Entry 9D6E (electron microscopy, 3.09 A resolution); this record covers chains A and P of the 18 polymer chains in the assembly.

Chain A (and P):
Protein: Gag polyprotein
Organism: Human immunodeficiency virus type 1 (NEW YORK-5 ISOLATE)
Notes: fragment: CA-SP1 domains; chain P of this document is another copy of the same molecule, construct and numbering; everything in this record applies to it too
Reference sequence: P12493 (GAG_HV1N5); residues 11-239 here correspond to UniProt positions 143-371 (UniProt number = residue number + 132)
Sequence (229 residues; each row starts with the number of its first residue):
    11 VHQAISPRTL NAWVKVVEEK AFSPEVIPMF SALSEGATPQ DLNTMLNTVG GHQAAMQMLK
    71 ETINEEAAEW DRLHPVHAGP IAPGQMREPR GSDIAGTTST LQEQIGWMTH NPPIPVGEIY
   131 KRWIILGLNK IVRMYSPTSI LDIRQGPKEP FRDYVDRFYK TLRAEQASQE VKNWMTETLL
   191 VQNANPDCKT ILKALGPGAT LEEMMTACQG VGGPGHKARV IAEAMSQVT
Unresolved in the structure: 11
Sequence notes: engineered mutation Ile231 (Leu363 in P12493)
Swiss-Prot annotation at these positions:
  - region: Asn57 to Gln95 (Interaction with human PPIA/CYPA and NUP153), Pro85 to Pro93 (PPIA/CYPA-binding loop)
  - modified residue: Ser16 (Phosphoserine)
What the authors report for this chain:
  - binding site for Bevirimat: Lys227, Ile231
  - conformationally variable residues (side-chain flip): Lys227
  - binding site for inositol hexakisphosphate: Lys158, Lys227

How chain A and chain P interact:
Residue-residue contacts (36; chain A residue first):
  Glu79(A) - Asn57(P)  hydrogen bond
  Arg82(A) - Gln50(P)
  Arg82(A) - Asn53(P)
  Arg82(A) - Thr54(P)  hydrogen bond
  Arg82(A) - Asn57(P)
  Leu83(A) - Gln50(P)
  Arg143(A) - Arg173(P)
  Met144(A) - Arg173(P)  hydrogen bond (backbone-side chain)
  Met144(A) - Ala174(P)  hydrophobic
  Ser146(A) - Arg173(P)
  Asp152(A) - Arg162(P)  hydrogen bond (backbone-side chain)
  Arg154(A) - Arg162(P)
  Arg154(A) - Glu212(P)
  Arg154(A) - Met215(P)
  Arg154(A) - Gln219(P)
  Gln155(A) - Gln219(P)
  Pro157(A) - Pro160(P)
  Pro157(A) - Gln219(P)
  Pro157(A) - Val221(P)
  Pro157(A) - Gly223(P)
  Lys158(A) - Lys158(P)
  Lys158(A) - Gly222(P)
  Ala194(A) - Gln219(P)  hydrogen bond (backbone-side chain)
  Asn195(A) - Gln219(P)
  Pro196(A) - Gly220(P)
  Asp197(A) - Pro224(P)
  Asp197(A) - Gly225(P)  hydrogen bond (side chain-backbone)
  His226(A) - Pro224(P)
  Val230(A) - Pro224(P)
  Val230(A) - Ala228(P)
  Ile231(A) - Ala228(P)  hydrophobic
  Ala234(A) - Ala228(P)
  Ala234(A) - Ala232(P)
  Met235(A) - Ala232(P)
  Val238(A) - Ala232(P)
  Val238(A) - Ser236(P)
Other interface residues (no listed pair), chain A (27 interface residues in all): Pro85, Ile153, Asn193, Lys199, Gly222, Lys227
Other interface residues (no listed pair), chain P (26 interface residues in all): Thr110, Thr216, Arg229, Ile231, Met235

Summary:
27 residues of chain A and 26 residues of chain P are in contact, with 6 hydrogen bonds. Among the polar pairs
are Glu79(A)-Asn57(P), Arg82(A)-Thr54(P) and Met144(A)-Arg173(P). From the paper: a binding site for Bevirimat
at Lys227(A) and Ile231(A); a binding site for inositol hexakisphosphate at Lys158(A) and Lys227(A).
Chain A and chain P are both Gag polyprotein (Human immunodeficiency virus type 1 (NEW YORK-5 ISOLATE)); the
structure, Gag CA-SP1 immature lattice bound with Bevirimat from enveloped virus like particles, was
determined by electron microscopy (same publication as 9CWV, 9D6C, 9D6D, 9D88 and 9DWD).
